4LCW - chains G and H of the 4 polymer chains in the assembly; structure by X-ray diffraction, 2.40 A resolution.

# Chain G
Protein: MAIT T cell receptor alpha chain
Organism: Homo sapiens
Sequence (203 residues; each row starts with the number of its first residue):
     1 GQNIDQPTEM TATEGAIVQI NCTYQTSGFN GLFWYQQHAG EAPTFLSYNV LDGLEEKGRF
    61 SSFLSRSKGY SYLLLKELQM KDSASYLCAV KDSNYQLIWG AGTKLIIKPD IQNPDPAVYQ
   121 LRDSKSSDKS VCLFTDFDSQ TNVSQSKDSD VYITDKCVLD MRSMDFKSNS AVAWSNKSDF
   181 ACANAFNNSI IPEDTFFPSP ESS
Unresolved in the structure: 123-129, 177-179, 199-203
Disulfides: Cys22-Cys88, Cys132-Cys182

# Chain H
Protein: MAIT T cell receptor beta chain
Organism: Homo sapiens
Sequence (245 residues; each row starts with the number of its first residue):
     1 NAGVTQTPKF QVLKTGQSMT LQCAQDMNHN SMYWYRQDPG MGLRLIYYSA SEGTTDKGEV
    61 PNGYNVSRLN KREFSLRLES AAPSQTSVYF CASSVWTGEG SGELFFGEGS RLTVLEDLKN
   121 VFPPEVAVFE PSEAEISHTQ KATLVCLATG FYPDHVELSW WVNGKEVHSG VCTDPQPLKE
   181 QPALNDSRYA LSSRLRVSAT FWQNPRNHFR CQVQFYGLSE NDEWTQDRAK PVTQIVSAEA
   241 WGRAD
Unresolved in the structure: 1-2, 243-245
Disulfides: Cys23-Cys91, Cys146-Cys211

# Chain G / chain H interface
Disulfides between the chains: Cys157(G)-Cys172(H)
Residue-residue contacts (83; chain G residue first):
  Asn30(G) - Gly100(H)
  Phe33(G) - Gly100(H)
  Phe33(G) - Ser101(H)
  Phe33(G) - Gly102(H)
  Phe33(G) - Glu103(H)
  Tyr35(G) - Glu103(H)
  Tyr35(G) - Leu104(H)  hydrogen bond (side chain-backbone)
  Tyr35(G) - Phe106(H)  hydrophobic
  Gln37(G) - Gln37(H)  hydrogen bond
  Gln37(G) - Phe90(H)
  Glu41(G) - Phe90(H)
  Ala42(G) - Phe90(H)  hydrophobic
  Ala42(G) - Phe106(H)  hydrophobic
  Ala42(G) - Gly107(H)
  Pro43(G) - Phe106(H)
  Phe45(G) - Glu103(H)
  Tyr48(G) - Gly100(H)
  Tyr48(G) - Ser101(H)
  Lys91(G) - Glu99(H)  hydrogen bond (side chain-backbone)
  Lys91(G) - Gly100(H)  hydrogen bond (side chain-backbone)
  Lys91(G) - Gly102(H)  hydrogen bond (side chain-backbone)
  Tyr95(G) - Gly98(H)
  Leu97(G) - Leu104(H)  hydrophobic
  Trp99(G) - Tyr35(H)  hydrogen bond
  Trp99(G) - Leu43(H)
  Trp99(G) - Leu104(H)  hydrophobic
  Trp99(G) - Phe106(H)  hydrophobic
  Gly100(G) - Gly42(H)
  Ala101(G) - Met41(H)
  Ala101(G) - Gly42(H)
  Asp115(G) - His138(H)  salt bridge
  Asp115(G) - Thr139(H)
  Tyr119(G) - Ser132(H)
  Tyr119(G) - Glu135(H)
  Tyr119(G) - His138(H)
  Gln120(G) - Ser132(H)  hydrogen bond (backbone-side chain)
  Leu121(G) - Phe129(H)
  Leu121(G) - Glu130(H)
  Leu121(G) - Thr143(H)
  Leu121(G) - Val145(H)  hydrophobic
  Arg122(G) - Phe129(H)
  Arg122(G) - Glu130(H)
  Val131(G) - Leu147(H)  hydrophobic
  Leu133(G) - Thr143(H)
  Thr135(G) - Arg196(H)
  Asp136(G) - Thr139(H)
  Asp136(G) - Arg196(H)  salt bridge
  Tyr152(G) - Glu180(H)  hydrogen bond (side chain-backbone)
  Ile153(G) - Leu178(H)
  Thr154(G) - Asp174(H)
  Thr154(G) - Leu178(H)
  Thr154(G) - Ser192(H)
  Thr154(G) - Arg194(H)
  Asp155(G) - Asp174(H)
  Cys157(G) - Cys172(H)  disulfide
  Cys157(G) - Thr173(H)
  Cys157(G) - Arg194(H)
  Val158(G) - Cys172(H)  hydrogen bond (backbone-side chain)
  Leu159(G) - Gly170(H)
  Leu159(G) - Val171(H)
  Leu159(G) - Cys172(H)  hydrophobic
  Leu159(G) - Arg196(H)
  Asp160(G) - Ser169(H)
  Asp160(G) - Gly170(H)  hydrogen bond (backbone-backbone)
  Met161(G) - Lys141(H)
  Met161(G) - Ser169(H)
  Met161(G) - Arg196(H)
  Met161(G) - Val197(H)
  Arg162(G) - Ser169(H)  hydrogen bond (backbone-side chain)
  Met164(G) - Ser198(H)
  Phe166(G) - Lys141(H)
  Phe166(G) - Arg196(H)
  Ser168(G) - Arg196(H)  hydrogen bond
  Ser170(G) - Arg194(H)  hydrogen bond (backbone-side chain)
  Ala171(G) - Arg194(H)
  Val172(G) - Val145(H)  hydrophobic
  Val172(G) - Ser192(H)
  Val172(G) - Arg194(H)
  Trp174(G) - Leu147(H)  hydrophobic
  Trp174(G) - Leu178(H)  hydrophobic
  Trp174(G) - Ala190(H)  hydrophobic
  Phe196(G) - His138(H)
  Pro198(G) - Ala134(H)  hydrophobic
Also at the interface, not in a pair above, chain G (47 interface residues in all): Leu87, Ser130, Ser149, Ser163
Also at the interface, not in a pair above, chain H (48 interface residues in all): Gly40, Thr97, Glu108, Val128, Pro131, Thr149, Pro175, Lys179

# Summary
Chain G and chain H form an interface of 47 and 48 residues respectively, with 1 disulfide bond, 13 hydrogen
bonds and 2 salt bridges. Polar pairs include Asp115(G)-His138(H), Asp136(G)-Arg196(H) and Tyr35(G)-Leu104(H).
Chain G is MAIT T cell receptor alpha chain and chain H is MAIT T cell receptor beta chain, both from Homo
sapiens; the structure, The structure of human MAIT TCR in complex with MR1-K43A-RL-6-Me-7OH, was determined
by X-ray diffraction.
